Entry 2E2K (X-ray diffraction, 2.50 A resolution); this record covers chains C and D of the 6 polymer chains in the assembly.

Chain C (and D):
Protein: Formamidase
Source organism: Helicobacter pylori
Notes: EC 3.5.1.49; chain D of this document is another copy of the same molecule, construct and numbering; everything in this record applies to it too
UniProtKB: O25836 (AMIF_HELPY); numbering as in UniProt (aligned over 1-334)
Sequence (334 residues; row label = number of the first residue in the row):
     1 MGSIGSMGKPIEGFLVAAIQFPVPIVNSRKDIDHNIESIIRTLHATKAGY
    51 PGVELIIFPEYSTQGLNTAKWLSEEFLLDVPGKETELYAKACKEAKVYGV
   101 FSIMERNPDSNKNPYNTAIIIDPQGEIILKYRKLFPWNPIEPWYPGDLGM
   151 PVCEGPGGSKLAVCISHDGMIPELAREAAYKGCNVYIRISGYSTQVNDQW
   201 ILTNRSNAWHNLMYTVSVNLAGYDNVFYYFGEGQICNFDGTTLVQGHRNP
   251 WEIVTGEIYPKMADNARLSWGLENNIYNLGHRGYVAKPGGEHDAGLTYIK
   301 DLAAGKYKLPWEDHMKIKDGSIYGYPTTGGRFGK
Not modelled in the structure: 1-12, 226, 283-288, 300 (chain D: 1-12, 194, 232, 248, 283-288, 296, 298)
Differences from the reference sequence: engineered mutation Ser166 (Cys in O25836)
Curated features (UniProtKB/Swiss-Prot):
  - active site: Glu60 (Proton acceptor), Lys133 (Proton donor)
  - mutagenesis: Asp168 (D168A: Loss of activity)
Reported in the primary citation:
  - mutagenesis - C166S: abolished catalytic activity (citing earlier work)

Interface between chain C and chain D:
Pairs across the interface - 154 pairs, chain C then chain D:
  Leu134(C) with Arg282(D), hydrogen bond (backbone-side chain)
  Phe135(C) with Asn278(D); Leu279(D), hydrophobic; Arg282(D)
  Trp137(C) with Leu272(D), hydrogen bond (side chain-backbone)
  Asn138(C) with Gly271(D); Leu272(D); His281(D); Arg282(D)
  Pro139(C) with Gly271(D); Leu272(D)
  Ile140(C) with Leu272(D), hydrophobic
  Pro145(C) with Arg282(D)
  Gly146(C) with Arg282(D), hydrogen bond (backbone-side chain)
  His167(C) with Asn275(D), hydrogen bond; Asn278(D), hydrogen bond
  Met170(C) with Trp209(D); His210(D), hydrogen bond (backbone-side chain); Asn275(D)
  Ile171(C) with Asn275(D); Leu279(D), hydrophobic
  Pro172(C) with Pro172(D), hydrophobic; Arg176(D); His210(D)
  Glu173(C) with Arg176(D), salt bridge; Leu279(D)
  Arg176(C) with Pro172(D); Glu173(D), salt bridge; Tyr307(D)
  Glu177(C) with Thr297(D); Ile299(D)
  Ala179(C) with Trp311(D)
  Tyr180(C) with Asp301(D), hydrogen bond; Lys306(D); Tyr307(D); Lys308(D), hydrogen bond (side chain-backbone); Leu309(D), hydrophobic; Pro310(D)
  Gln195(C) with Leu272(D); Glu273(D)
  Val196(C) with Trp209(D), hydrophobic
  Gln199(C) with Trp209(D); Asp239(D), hydrogen bond (side chain-backbone)
  Leu202(C) with Leu202(D), hydrophobic; Arg205(D); Ser206(D)
  Thr203(C) with Trp209(D); His210(D)
  Arg205(C) with Leu202(D)
  Ser206(C) with Ser206(D); His210(D)
  Trp209(C) with Met170(D); Val196(D), hydrophobic; Gln199(D); Leu202(D), hydrophobic; Thr203(D)
  His210(C) with Met170(D), hydrogen bond (side chain-backbone); Pro172(D); Thr203(D); Ser206(D)
  Asp239(C) with Gln199(D), hydrogen bond (backbone-side chain)
  Arg267(C) with Trp311(D); Met315(D)
  Leu268(C) with Trp311(D); His314(D); Met315(D); Lys316(D), hydrogen bond (backbone-backbone)
  Ser269(C) with Lys316(D); Ile317(D)
  Gly271(C) with Asn138(D); Pro139(D); Ile317(D)
  Leu272(C) with Trp137(D), hydrogen bond (backbone-side chain); Asn138(D); Pro139(D); Ile140(D), hydrophobic; Gln195(D); Tyr323(D)
  Glu273(C) with Gln195(D), hydrogen bond
  Asn274(C) with Met315(D)
  Asn275(C) with His167(D); Met170(D); Ile171(D)
  Ile276(C) with Tyr307(D), hydrogen bond (backbone-side chain); Leu309(D); Trp311(D), hydrophobic
  Tyr277(C) with Leu309(D), hydrophobic; Glu312(D); Met315(D), hydrophobic; Lys318(D)
  Asn278(C) with His167(D), hydrogen bond
  Leu279(C) with Phe135(D); Ile171(D), hydrophobic; Glu173(D); Leu302(D); Tyr307(D), hydrophobic
  Gly280(C) with Tyr307(D)
  His281(C) with Tyr307(D); Glu312(D), salt bridge
  Arg282(C) with Leu134(D), hydrogen bond (side chain-backbone); Phe135(D); Pro136(D); Asn138(D), hydrogen bond (backbone-side chain); Pro145(D); Gly146(D), hydrogen bond (side chain-backbone)
  Glu291(C) with Pro145(D)
  His292(C) with Leu302(D); Gly305(D)
  Gly295(C) with Gly149(D)
  Leu296(C) with Leu134(D), hydrophobic; Glu173(D); Leu174(D), hydrophobic; Glu177(D)
  Tyr298(C) with Glu173(D); Arg176(D); Glu177(D), hydrogen bond (backbone-side chain); Tyr180(D), hydrophobic
  Ile299(C) with Ile299(D); Leu302(D), hydrophobic; Ala303(D)
  Asp301(C) with Tyr180(D), hydrogen bond
  Leu302(C) with Leu279(D); His292(D); Ile299(D), hydrophobic
  Ala303(C) with Ile299(D); Ala303(D), hydrophobic
  Gly305(C) with His292(D)
  Lys306(C) with Tyr180(D)
  Tyr307(C) with Arg176(D); Tyr180(D), hydrophobic; Ile276(D), hydrogen bond (side chain-backbone); Leu279(D), hydrophobic; Gly280(D)
  Lys308(C) with Tyr180(D), hydrogen bond (backbone-side chain)
  Leu309(C) with Tyr180(D), hydrophobic; Ile276(D); Tyr277(D), hydrophobic
  Pro310(C) with Tyr180(D)
  Trp311(C) with Ala179(D); Arg267(D); Leu268(D)
  Glu312(C) with Tyr277(D); His281(D), salt bridge
  His314(C) with Leu268(D)
  Met315(C) with Arg267(D); Leu268(D); Asn274(D); Tyr277(D), hydrophobic
  Lys316(C) with Leu268(D), hydrogen bond (backbone-backbone); Ser269(D)
  Ile317(C) with Ser269(D); Gly271(D)
  Lys318(C) with Tyr277(D)
  Tyr323(C) with Leu272(D)
Also at the interface, not in a pair above, chain C (74 interface residues in all): Pro136, Asp147, Gly149, Lys181, Gly182, Gly240, Trp270, Ala294, Thr297
Also at the interface, not in a pair above, chain D (74 interface residues in all): Asp147, Met150, Gly182, Asp198, Trp270, Glu291, Ala294, Gly295, Lys300

In short:
The chain C/chain D interface involves 74 residues from each chain, with 24 hydrogen bonds and 4 salt bridges.
Among the polar pairs are Glu173(C)-Arg176(D), His281(C)-Glu312(D) and Leu134(C)-Arg282(D). Curated annotation
(UniProt) lists active-site residues Glu60(C) and Lys133(C) and one mutagenesis site on chain C. The paper
reports that C166S of chain C abolishes catalytic activity.
Chain C and chain D are both Formamidase (Helicobacter pylori); the structure, Helicobacter pylori formamidase
AmiF contains a fine-tuned cysteine-glutamate-lysine catalytic triad, was determined by X-ray diffraction,
deposited together with 2DYU, 2DYV and 2E2L.
